PDB entry 1BX7 | X-ray diffraction, 1.20 A resolution | chain A

[Chain A]
Molecule: Hirustasin
From: Hirudo medicinalis
Reference sequence: P80302 (ANTA_HIRME); numbering as in UniProt (aligned over 1-55)
Amino-acid sequence (55 residues; each row starts with the number of its first residue):
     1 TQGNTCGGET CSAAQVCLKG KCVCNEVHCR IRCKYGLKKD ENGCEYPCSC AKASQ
Disordered / not traced: 1-2, 54-55
Swiss-Prot annotation at these positions:
  - site: Arg30, Ile31 (Reactive bond)
Disulfide bonds: Cys6-Cys17, Cys11-Cys22, Cys24-Cys44, Cys29-Cys48, Cys33-Cys50

[In short]
Chain A is Hirustasin (Hirudo medicinalis); the structure, Hirustasin from hirudo medicinalis at 1.2
angstroms, was determined by X-ray diffraction (same publication as 1BX8).
